PDB entry 7SC7 | electron microscopy, 2.80 A resolution | chains BP and CL of the 86 polymer chains in the assembly

Chain BP:
Molecule: Allophycocyanin beta chain
From: Synechocystis sp. PCC 6803 substr. Kazusa
UniProtKB: Q01952 (APCB_SYNY3); residue numbers follow UniProt; this construct covers 1-161
Chain sequence (161 residues; numbered 1 to 161; the number before each row is that of its first residue):
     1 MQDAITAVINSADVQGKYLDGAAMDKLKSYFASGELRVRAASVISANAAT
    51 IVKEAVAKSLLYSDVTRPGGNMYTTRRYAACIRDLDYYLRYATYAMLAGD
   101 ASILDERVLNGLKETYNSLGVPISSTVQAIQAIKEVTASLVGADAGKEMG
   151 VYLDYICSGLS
Covalently attached groups: phycocyanobilin (CYC) linked to Cys-81
Small-molecule neighbours:
  - phycocyanobilin (CYC), molecule 1: Leu-60, Val-65, Asn-71, Met-72, Arg-77, Ala-80, Arg-83, Asp-84, Leu-85, Tyr-87, Tyr-88, Tyr-91, Arg-107, Val-108, Leu-112, Thr-115, Tyr-116, Leu-119, Val-121, Pro-122, Ser-125, Thr-126, Ala-129
  - phycocyanobilin (CYC), molecule 2: Leu-61, Tyr-62, Thr-66, Tyr-73, Thr-75, Tyr-78
Curated features (UniProtKB/Swiss-Prot):
  - binding site ((2R,3E)-phycocyanobilin): Cys-81
  - modified residue: Asn-71 (N4-methylasparagine)

Chain CL:
Molecule: Phycobiliprotein ApcE
From: Synechocystis sp. PCC 6803 substr. Kazusa
Notes: EC 4.-.-.-
UniProtKB: Q55544 (APCE_SYNY3); residue numbers follow UniProt; this construct covers 1-896
Chain sequence (896 residues; each row starts with the number of its first residue):
     1 MSVKASGGSSLARPQLYQTVPVSAISQAEQQDRFLEGSELNELTAYFQSG
    51 ALRLEIAETLTQNADLIVSRAANRIFTGGSPLSYLEKPVERQPALVGASS
   101 DSRNGSVTYAESNGSGGLFGGLRSVFSSTGPIPPGFRPINIARYGPSNMQ
   151 KSLRDMSWFLRYTTYAIVAGDPNIIVVNTRGLKEVIENACSIDATIVAIQ
   201 EMRAASADYFRNNAQAKEIVLQYFDILLSEFKAPTPANKVRQGPSNDIQG
   251 LELPQSYFNAAAKRQKYAMKPGLSALEKNAVIKAAYRQIFERDITKAYSQ
   301 SISYLESQVRNGDISMKEFVRRLAKSPLYRKQFFEPFINSRALELAFRHI
   351 LGRGPSSREEVQKYFSIVSSGGLPALVDALVDSQEYADYFGEETVPYLRG
   401 LGVEAQECRNWGMQQDLFSYSAPFRKVPQFITTFAQYDRPLPDQHVYGSG
   451 NDPLEIQFGAIFPKETRNPSKRPAPFNKDTKRILIHRGPAVNNQVGNPSA
   501 VGEFPGSLGAKVFRLNGGLPGAKVGKNTGTSVKFGESSTQALIRAAYRQV
   551 FGRDLYEGQRLSVAEIQLENGDISVREFIKRLAKSELFLKLYWAPHYVCK
   601 AIEYMHRRLLGRPTYGRQEMNQYFDIASKQGFYAVVEAMIDSKEYSDAFG
   651 EDTVPYERYLTPGGLQMRSARVGSLREDIGQRVDKEVTPRFVELGQVSAI
   701 RTEPEIAYRSNQGVTRQRQQTKVFKLVSTYDKVAVKNAIRAAYRQVFERD
   751 LEPYIINSEFTALESKLSNNEINVKEFIEGLGTSELYMKEFYAPYPNTKV
   801 IEMGTKHFLGRAPLNQKEIQQYNQILASQGLKAFIGAMVNGMEYLQTFGE
   851 DTVPYRRFPTLPAANFPNTERLYNKLTKQDKELVVPSFTPVVKVGG
Not modelled in the structure: 1, 87-130, 896
Covalently attached groups: phycocyanobilin (CYC) linked to Cys-190
Small-molecule neighbours:
  - phycocyanobilin (CYC), molecule 1: Pro-14, Gln-249, Leu-251, Leu-253, Tyr-257, Leu-401, Ala-405, Gln-406, Glu-407, Cys-408
  - phycocyanobilin (CYC), molecule 2: Tyr-144, Asn-148, Lys-151, Ser-152, Arg-154, Asp-155, Met-156, Trp-158, Phe-159, Tyr-162, Asn-178, Thr-179, Leu-182, Ile-186, Ala-189, Ser-191, Thr-195
  - phycocyanobilin (CYC), molecule 3: Arg-292, Tyr-298, Tyr-420, Phe-424
  - phycocyanobilin (CYC), molecule 4: Tyr-304, Ser-307, Gln-308, Arg-310, Asn-311
  - phycocyanobilin (CYC), molecule 5: Ile-338, Asn-339, Ser-340, Arg-358, Gln-362, Phe-365, Ile-431
  - phycocyanobilin (CYC), molecule 6: Tyr-447, Tyr-597, Val-598, Cys-599, Arg-617, Asn-621, Phe-624
  - phycocyanobilin (CYC), molecule 7: Ile-456, Gln-457, Phe-458, Gly-459, Ile-461, Arg-553, Tyr-592
  - phycocyanobilin (CYC), molecule 8: Ile-483, Leu-484, Ile-485, His-486, Ala-490, Asn-493, Val-495
  - phycocyanobilin (CYC), molecule 9: Lys-533, Val-563, Ile-566, Gln-567, Glu-569, Asn-570
  - phycocyanobilin (CYC), molecule 10: Gly-713, Val-714, Arg-718, Pro-859, Thr-860, Leu-861, Pro-862, Ala-863, Phe-866
  - phycocyanobilin (CYC), molecule 11: Lys-732, Ala-762, Ser-765, Lys-766, Ser-768, Asn-769, Glu-771
  - phycocyanobilin (CYC), molecule 12: Arg-749, Tyr-754, Leu-876, Thr-877, Lys-878
  - phycocyanobilin (CYC), molecule 13: Asn-797, Thr-798, Gln-816, Ile-819, Gln-820, Asn-823
Curated features (UniProtKB/Swiss-Prot):
  - binding site ((2R,3E)-phycocyanobilin): Cys-190

Interface between chain BP and chain CL:
Pairs across the interface (59):
  Met-1(BP) / Glu-335(CL)
  Ala-57(BP) / Arg-682(CL)  hydrogen bond (backbone-side chain)
  Lys-58(BP) / Arg-682(CL)  hydrogen bond (backbone-side chain)
  Ser-59(BP) / Gln-681(CL)
  Ser-59(BP) / Arg-682(CL)  hydrogen bond (backbone-backbone)
  Leu-61(BP) / Arg-682(CL)  hydrogen bond (backbone-side chain)
  Tyr-62(BP) / Arg-682(CL)
  Ser-63(BP) / Arg-682(CL)
  Arg-76(BP) / Gln-362(CL)  hydrogen bond
  Arg-83(BP) / Phe-365(CL)
  Arg-83(BP) / Ser-366(CL)  hydrogen bond
  Arg-83(BP) / Ser-369(CL)
  Tyr-87(BP) / Asn-339(CL)  hydrogen bond
  Tyr-87(BP) / Phe-365(CL)  hydrophobic
  Tyr-87(BP) / Val-368(CL)
  Tyr-87(BP) / Ser-369(CL)  hydrogen bond
  Glu-106(BP) / Glu-335(CL)
  Glu-106(BP) / Pro-336(CL)
  Glu-106(BP) / Phe-337(CL)
  Arg-107(BP) / Phe-334(CL)  hydrogen bond (side chain-backbone)
  Arg-107(BP) / Glu-335(CL)
  Arg-107(BP) / Phe-337(CL)  hydrogen bond (side chain-backbone)
  Arg-107(BP) / Ile-338(CL)
  Arg-107(BP) / Asn-339(CL)  hydrogen bond
  Val-108(BP) / Ile-338(CL)
  Leu-109(BP) / Ile-338(CL)
  Asn-110(BP) / Ile-338(CL)
  Asn-110(BP) / Lys-426(CL)
  Gly-111(BP) / Pro-428(CL)
  Lys-113(BP) / Gln-666(CL)
  Glu-114(BP) / Val-427(CL)
  Glu-114(BP) / Thr-432(CL)
  Glu-114(BP) / Arg-472(CL)
  Thr-115(BP) / Pro-428(CL)
  Thr-115(BP) / Thr-432(CL)
  Asn-117(BP) / Arg-439(CL)  hydrogen bond (backbone-side chain)
  Ser-118(BP) / Thr-432(CL)
  Ser-118(BP) / Ala-435(CL)
  Ser-118(BP) / Gln-436(CL)
  Ser-118(BP) / Arg-439(CL)  hydrogen bond (backbone-side chain)
  Leu-119(BP) / Arg-358(CL)
  Leu-119(BP) / Ala-435(CL)  hydrophobic
  Leu-119(BP) / Arg-439(CL)
  Gly-120(BP) / Arg-439(CL)
  Ile-123(BP) / Gln-666(CL)
  Ser-124(BP) / Ile-679(CL)
  Ser-125(BP) / Gly-680(CL)
  Val-127(BP) / Ala-670(CL)
  Val-127(BP) / Leu-675(CL)  hydrophobic
  Gln-128(BP) / Leu-675(CL)
  Gln-128(BP) / Arg-676(CL)  hydrogen bond (side chain-backbone)
  Gln-128(BP) / Gln-681(CL)
  Gln-131(BP) / Val-672(CL)
  Asp-154(BP) / Val-672(CL)
  Cys-157(BP) / Val-672(CL)  hydrophobic
  Ser-158(BP) / Arg-671(CL)
  Ser-161(BP) / Met-667(CL)
  Ser-161(BP) / Ala-670(CL)
  Ser-161(BP) / Arg-671(CL)
Interface residues without a listed pair, chain BP (36 interface residues in all): Leu-60, Tyr-91, Lys-134
Interface residues without a listed pair, chain CL (34 interface residues in all): Ile-431, Glu-677, Asp-684

Overview:
36 residues of chain BP face 34 of chain CL across their interface; the contacts include 14 hydrogen bonds.
Polar pairs include Ala-57(BP)/Arg-682(CL), Lys-58(BP)/Arg-682(CL) and Leu-61(BP)/Arg-682(CL). Chain BP binds
phycocyanobilin. Bound to chain CL: 12 copies of phycocyanobilin. Covalently linked phycocyanobilin: at
Cys-81(BP).
Here chain BP is Allophycocyanin beta chain and chain CL is Phycobiliprotein ApcE, both from Synechocystis sp.
PCC 6803 substr. Kazusa. Entry 7SC7 (Synechocystis PCC 6803 Phycobilisome core from up-down rod conformation)
was determined by electron microscopy, deposited together with 7SC9, 7SCB and 7SCC.
